PDB entry 4NG5 | X-ray diffraction, 1.10 A resolution | chains A and B

Chain A (and B):
Name: Alcohol dehydrogenase E chain
Source organism: Equus caballus
Notes: EC 1.1.1.1; chain B of this document is another copy of the same molecule, construct and numbering; everything in this record applies to it too
UniProtKB: P00327 (ADH1E_HORSE); residues 1-374 here correspond to UniProt positions 2-375 (UniProt number = residue number + 1)
Sequence (374 residues; numbered 1 to 374; the number before each row is that of its first residue):
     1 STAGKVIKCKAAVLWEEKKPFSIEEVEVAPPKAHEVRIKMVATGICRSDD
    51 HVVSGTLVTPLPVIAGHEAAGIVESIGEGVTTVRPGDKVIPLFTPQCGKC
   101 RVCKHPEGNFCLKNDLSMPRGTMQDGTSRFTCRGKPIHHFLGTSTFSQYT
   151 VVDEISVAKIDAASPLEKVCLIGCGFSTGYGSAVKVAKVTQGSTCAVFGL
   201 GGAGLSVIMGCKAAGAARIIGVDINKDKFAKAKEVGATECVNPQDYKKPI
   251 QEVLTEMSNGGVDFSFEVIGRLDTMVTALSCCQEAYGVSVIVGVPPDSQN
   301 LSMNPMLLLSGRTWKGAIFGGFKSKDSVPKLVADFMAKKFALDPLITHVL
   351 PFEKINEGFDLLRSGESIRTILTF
Sequence notes: engineered mutation A203 (Val204 in P00327)
Metal / ion sites: Zn2+ site 1: C46, H67, C174 (together with 2,3,4,5,6-pentafluorobenzyl alcohol); Zn2+ site 2: C97, C100, C103, C111
Residues lining bound ligands:
  - NAJ (nicotinamide-adenine-dinucleotide (acidic form)): C46, R47, S48, H51, F93, C174, T178, G199, L200, G201, G202, A203, G204, V222, D223, I224, N225, K228, V268, I269, G270, R271, T274, V292, G293, V294, A317, I318, F319, L362, R369
  - 2,3,4,5,6-pentafluorobenzyl alcohol (PFB): C46, S48, L57, H67, F93, L116, F140, L141, C174, V294, I318
Curated features (UniProtKB/Swiss-Prot):
  - binding site (Zn(2+)): C46, S48, H67, C97, C100, C103, C111, C174
  - binding site (an alcohol): S48, H67
  - binding site (NAD(+)): S48, G199 to G202, G204, D223, K228, V292 to V294, F319, R369
  - modified residue: S1 (N-acetylserine)
What the authors report for this chain:
  - mutagenesis - V203A (16-fold): decreased catalytic activity on benzyl alcohol (citing earlier work)
  - mutagenesis - V203A (4-fold): decreased binding to NADH (citing earlier work)
  - binding site for NAJ: T178, V292, A317, F319, R369
  - conformationally variable residues (side-chain flip): C46, E68, L116, C170, L171, R369
  - binding site for 2,3,4,5,6-pentafluorobenzyl alcohol: S48
  - contacts within the chain: E68-R369

Interface between chain A and chain B:
Residue-residue contacts (86; chain A residue first):
  R101(A) with S258(B), hydrogen bond (side chain-backbone); N259(B), hydrogen bond (side chain-backbone); G260(B); G261(B), hydrogen bond (side chain-backbone); Q283(B); Y286(B), hydrogen bond
  V102(A) with Q283(B); A285(B), hydrophobic; Y286(B), hydrophobic
  H105(A) with Y286(B)
  F110(A) with E284(B); A285(B), hydrophobic; S310(B)
  L112(A) with E284(B)
  S117(A) with E284(B)
  S258(A) with R101(B), hydrogen bond (backbone-side chain)
  N259(A) with R101(B), hydrogen bond (backbone-side chain)
  G260(A) with R101(B)
  G261(A) with R101(B), hydrogen bond (backbone-side chain)
  L272(A) with P305(B), hydrophobic
  M275(A) with P305(B), hydrophobic
  Q283(A) with R101(B); V102(B)
  E284(A) with F110(B); L112(B); S117(B)
  A285(A) with V102(B), hydrophobic; F110(B), hydrophobic
  Y286(A) with R101(B), hydrogen bond; H105(B)
  I291(A) with L308(B), hydrophobic; L309(B)
  V292(A) with L309(B)
  G293(A) with L309(B)
  P295(A) with P305(B), hydrophobic; M306(B), hydrophobic; L309(B)
  Q299(A) with P305(B)
  N300(A) with S302(B), hydrogen bond; M303(B); N304(B)
  L301(A) with L301(B); S302(B); M303(B), hydrogen bond (backbone-backbone); P305(B), hydrophobic
  S302(A) with N300(B), hydrogen bond; L301(B); S302(B), hydrogen bond
  M303(A) with N300(B); L301(B), hydrogen bond (backbone-backbone)
  N304(A) with N300(B)
  P305(A) with L272(B), hydrophobic; M275(B), hydrophobic; P295(B), hydrophobic; Q299(B); L301(B), hydrophobic
  L308(A) with I291(B), hydrophobic; W314(B), hydrophobic; G316(B), hydrogen bond (backbone-backbone); A317(B)
  L309(A) with I291(B); V292(B); G293(B); P295(B); G316(B); A317(B), hydrogen bond (backbone-backbone); I318(B), hydrogen bond (backbone-backbone)
  S310(A) with F110(B)
  G311(A) with G316(B)
  R312(A) with K315(B); G316(B)
  T313(A) with T313(B); W314(B); K315(B)
  W314(A) with L308(B), hydrophobic; T313(B); W314(B), hydrogen bond (backbone-backbone)
  K315(A) with R312(B); T313(B)
  G316(A) with L308(B), hydrogen bond (backbone-backbone); L309(B); G311(B); R312(B)
  A317(A) with L308(B); L309(B), hydrogen bond (backbone-backbone)
  I318(A) with L309(B), hydrogen bond (backbone-backbone)
Interface residues without a listed pair, chain A (42 interface residues in all): E107, G108, V294, S298
Interface residues without a listed pair, chain B (42 interface residues in all): G108, V294, S298

Overview:
The chain A/chain B interface involves 42 residues from each chain; the contacts include 20 hydrogen bonds.
Among the polar pairs are R101(A)-S258(B), R101(A)-N259(B) and R101(A)-G261(B). The paper reports a binding
site for NAJ at T178(A), V292(A) and A317(A) among others; V203A of chain A reduces catalytic activity on
benzyl alcohol.
Chain A and chain B are both Alcohol dehydrogenase E chain (Equus caballus); the structure, V203A horse liver
alcohol dehydrogenase E complexed with NAD+ and 2,3,4,5,6-pentafluorobenzyl alcohol, was determined by X-ray
diffraction (same publication as 4NFH and 4NFS).
